Entry 9O48 (electron microscopy, 3.10 A resolution); this record covers chains A and G of the 8 polymer chains in the assembly.

# Chain A
Molecule: Intermediate conductance calcium-activated potassium channel protein 4, Small conductance calcium-activated potassium channel protein 2 chimera
Source organism: Homo sapiens
Notes: fragment: SK4 residues 1-15 + SK2 residues 124-412 + SK4 residues 306-428
Reference sequence: chimeric construct of O15554, Q9H2S1: residues 110-123 from O15554 (KCNN4_HUMAN) positions 1-14 (UniProt number = residue number - 109); residues 124-412 from Q9H2S1 positions 124-412 (same numbers); residues 413-535 from O15554 (KCNN4_HUMAN) positions 305-427 (UniProt number = residue number - 108)
Amino-acid sequence (435 residues; each row starts with the number of its first residue):
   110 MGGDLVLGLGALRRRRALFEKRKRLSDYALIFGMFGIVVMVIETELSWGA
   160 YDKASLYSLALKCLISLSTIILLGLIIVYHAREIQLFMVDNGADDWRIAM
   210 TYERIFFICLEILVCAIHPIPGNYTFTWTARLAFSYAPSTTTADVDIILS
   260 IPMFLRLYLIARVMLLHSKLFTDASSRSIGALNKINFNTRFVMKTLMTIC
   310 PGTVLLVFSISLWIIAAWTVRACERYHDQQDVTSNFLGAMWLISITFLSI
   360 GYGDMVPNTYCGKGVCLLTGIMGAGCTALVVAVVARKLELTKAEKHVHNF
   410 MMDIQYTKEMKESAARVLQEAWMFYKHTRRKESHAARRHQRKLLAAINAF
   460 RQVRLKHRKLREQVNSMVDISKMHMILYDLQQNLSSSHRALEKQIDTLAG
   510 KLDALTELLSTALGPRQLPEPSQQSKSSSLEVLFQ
Disordered / not traced: 110-117, 491-544
Construct notes: expression tag (536-544)
Cystine bridges: C332-C370
Ion coordination: K+ site 1: S358, I359 (shared with 2 residues of chain B; 2 residues of chain C; 2 residues of chain D); K+ site 2: S358 (shared with 1 residue of chain B; 1 residue of chain C; 1 residue of chain D)
Reported in the primary citation:
  - contacts within the chain: W237-H336, F243-G362 (backbone contact), S248-H336 (hydrogen bond), D253-Y335 (hydrogen bond)
  - conformationally variable residues (side-chain flip): W350, G360, Y361

# Chain G
Molecule: Calmodulin-1
Source organism: Homo sapiens
Reference sequence: P0DP23 (CALM1_HUMAN); numbering as in UniProt (aligned over 1-149)
Amino-acid sequence (149 residues; numbered 1 to 149; the number before each row is that of its first residue):
     1 MADQLTEEQIAEFKEAFSLFDKDGDGTITTKELGTVMRSLGQNPTEAELQ
    51 DMINEVDADGNGTIDFPEFLTMMARKMKDTDSEEEIREAFRVFDKDGNGY
   101 ISAAELRHVMTNLGEKLTDEEVDEMIREADIDGDGQVNYEEFVQMMTAK
Disordered / not traced: 1-3, 113-118, 148-149
Ion coordination: Ca2+ site 1: D21, D23, D25, T27, E32; Ca2+ site 2: D57, D59, N61, T63, E68; Ca2+ site 3: D94, D96, Y100, E105; Ca2+ site 4: D132, D134, Q136, E141

# Interface between chain A and chain G
Contacting residue pairs (32):
  L118(A) - L5(G)
  L118(A) - L70(G)  hydrophobic
  L121(A) - Q9(G)
  L121(A) - F13(G)  hydrophobic
  L121(A) - A74(G)  hydrophobic
  L121(A) - M77(G)  hydrophobic
  R122(A) - Q4(G)
  R124(A) - M77(G)  hydrogen bond (side chain-backbone)
  R125(A) - Q9(G)
  R125(A) - E12(G)  salt bridge
  D199(A) - K78(G)  hydrogen bond (backbone-side chain)
  T281(A) - M77(G)
  A283(A) - E12(G)
  A283(A) - F13(G)  hydrophobic
  A283(A) - A16(G)
  S284(A) - A16(G)
  S284(A) - L19(G)
  R286(A) - M77(G)  hydrogen bond (side chain-backbone)
  R286(A) - K78(G)
  S287(A) - A16(G)
  S287(A) - F20(G)
  S287(A) - M73(G)
  I288(A) - F20(G)  hydrophobic
  I288(A) - L40(G)  hydrophobic
  L291(A) - F20(G)  hydrophobic
  L291(A) - L33(G)  hydrophobic
  L291(A) - M37(G)  hydrophobic
  L291(A) - Q42(G)  hydrogen bond (backbone-side chain)
  N292(A) - L40(G)  hydrogen bond (side chain-backbone)
  N292(A) - Q42(G)
  K293(A) - E84(G)  salt bridge
  N295(A) - D79(G)
Also at the interface, not in a pair above, chain A (18 interface residues in all): D282, A290
Also at the interface, not in a pair above, chain G (23 interface residues in all): E15, V36, T71, K76

# Summary
18 residues of chain A and 23 residues of chain G are in contact; the contacts include 5 hydrogen bonds and 2
salt bridges. Polar pairs include R125(A)-E12(G), K293(A)-E84(G) and R124(A)-M77(G). The paper reports
conformational variability at W350(A), G360(A) and Y361(A); contacts within the chain involving W237(A),
H336(A) and F243(A) among others.
Chain A is Intermediate conductance calcium-activated potassium channel protein 4, Small conductance
calcium-activated potassium channel protein 2 chimera and chain G is Calmodulin-1, both from Homo sapiens; the
structure, Cryo-EM structure of the human SK2-4 chimera/calmodulin channel complex in the Ca2+ bound state,
was determined by electron microscopy together with 9O51, 9O52, 9O53 and 9O5O from the same study.
